PDB entry 8XQW | electron microscopy, 2.90 A resolution | chains D and P of the 22 polymer chains in the assembly

# Chain D
Protein: Ycf2
From: Chlamydomonas reinhardtii
Reference sequence: A0A218N8A7 (A0A218N8A7_CHLRE); numbering as in UniProt (aligned over 1-2971)
Chain sequence (2971 residues; row label = number of the first residue in the row):
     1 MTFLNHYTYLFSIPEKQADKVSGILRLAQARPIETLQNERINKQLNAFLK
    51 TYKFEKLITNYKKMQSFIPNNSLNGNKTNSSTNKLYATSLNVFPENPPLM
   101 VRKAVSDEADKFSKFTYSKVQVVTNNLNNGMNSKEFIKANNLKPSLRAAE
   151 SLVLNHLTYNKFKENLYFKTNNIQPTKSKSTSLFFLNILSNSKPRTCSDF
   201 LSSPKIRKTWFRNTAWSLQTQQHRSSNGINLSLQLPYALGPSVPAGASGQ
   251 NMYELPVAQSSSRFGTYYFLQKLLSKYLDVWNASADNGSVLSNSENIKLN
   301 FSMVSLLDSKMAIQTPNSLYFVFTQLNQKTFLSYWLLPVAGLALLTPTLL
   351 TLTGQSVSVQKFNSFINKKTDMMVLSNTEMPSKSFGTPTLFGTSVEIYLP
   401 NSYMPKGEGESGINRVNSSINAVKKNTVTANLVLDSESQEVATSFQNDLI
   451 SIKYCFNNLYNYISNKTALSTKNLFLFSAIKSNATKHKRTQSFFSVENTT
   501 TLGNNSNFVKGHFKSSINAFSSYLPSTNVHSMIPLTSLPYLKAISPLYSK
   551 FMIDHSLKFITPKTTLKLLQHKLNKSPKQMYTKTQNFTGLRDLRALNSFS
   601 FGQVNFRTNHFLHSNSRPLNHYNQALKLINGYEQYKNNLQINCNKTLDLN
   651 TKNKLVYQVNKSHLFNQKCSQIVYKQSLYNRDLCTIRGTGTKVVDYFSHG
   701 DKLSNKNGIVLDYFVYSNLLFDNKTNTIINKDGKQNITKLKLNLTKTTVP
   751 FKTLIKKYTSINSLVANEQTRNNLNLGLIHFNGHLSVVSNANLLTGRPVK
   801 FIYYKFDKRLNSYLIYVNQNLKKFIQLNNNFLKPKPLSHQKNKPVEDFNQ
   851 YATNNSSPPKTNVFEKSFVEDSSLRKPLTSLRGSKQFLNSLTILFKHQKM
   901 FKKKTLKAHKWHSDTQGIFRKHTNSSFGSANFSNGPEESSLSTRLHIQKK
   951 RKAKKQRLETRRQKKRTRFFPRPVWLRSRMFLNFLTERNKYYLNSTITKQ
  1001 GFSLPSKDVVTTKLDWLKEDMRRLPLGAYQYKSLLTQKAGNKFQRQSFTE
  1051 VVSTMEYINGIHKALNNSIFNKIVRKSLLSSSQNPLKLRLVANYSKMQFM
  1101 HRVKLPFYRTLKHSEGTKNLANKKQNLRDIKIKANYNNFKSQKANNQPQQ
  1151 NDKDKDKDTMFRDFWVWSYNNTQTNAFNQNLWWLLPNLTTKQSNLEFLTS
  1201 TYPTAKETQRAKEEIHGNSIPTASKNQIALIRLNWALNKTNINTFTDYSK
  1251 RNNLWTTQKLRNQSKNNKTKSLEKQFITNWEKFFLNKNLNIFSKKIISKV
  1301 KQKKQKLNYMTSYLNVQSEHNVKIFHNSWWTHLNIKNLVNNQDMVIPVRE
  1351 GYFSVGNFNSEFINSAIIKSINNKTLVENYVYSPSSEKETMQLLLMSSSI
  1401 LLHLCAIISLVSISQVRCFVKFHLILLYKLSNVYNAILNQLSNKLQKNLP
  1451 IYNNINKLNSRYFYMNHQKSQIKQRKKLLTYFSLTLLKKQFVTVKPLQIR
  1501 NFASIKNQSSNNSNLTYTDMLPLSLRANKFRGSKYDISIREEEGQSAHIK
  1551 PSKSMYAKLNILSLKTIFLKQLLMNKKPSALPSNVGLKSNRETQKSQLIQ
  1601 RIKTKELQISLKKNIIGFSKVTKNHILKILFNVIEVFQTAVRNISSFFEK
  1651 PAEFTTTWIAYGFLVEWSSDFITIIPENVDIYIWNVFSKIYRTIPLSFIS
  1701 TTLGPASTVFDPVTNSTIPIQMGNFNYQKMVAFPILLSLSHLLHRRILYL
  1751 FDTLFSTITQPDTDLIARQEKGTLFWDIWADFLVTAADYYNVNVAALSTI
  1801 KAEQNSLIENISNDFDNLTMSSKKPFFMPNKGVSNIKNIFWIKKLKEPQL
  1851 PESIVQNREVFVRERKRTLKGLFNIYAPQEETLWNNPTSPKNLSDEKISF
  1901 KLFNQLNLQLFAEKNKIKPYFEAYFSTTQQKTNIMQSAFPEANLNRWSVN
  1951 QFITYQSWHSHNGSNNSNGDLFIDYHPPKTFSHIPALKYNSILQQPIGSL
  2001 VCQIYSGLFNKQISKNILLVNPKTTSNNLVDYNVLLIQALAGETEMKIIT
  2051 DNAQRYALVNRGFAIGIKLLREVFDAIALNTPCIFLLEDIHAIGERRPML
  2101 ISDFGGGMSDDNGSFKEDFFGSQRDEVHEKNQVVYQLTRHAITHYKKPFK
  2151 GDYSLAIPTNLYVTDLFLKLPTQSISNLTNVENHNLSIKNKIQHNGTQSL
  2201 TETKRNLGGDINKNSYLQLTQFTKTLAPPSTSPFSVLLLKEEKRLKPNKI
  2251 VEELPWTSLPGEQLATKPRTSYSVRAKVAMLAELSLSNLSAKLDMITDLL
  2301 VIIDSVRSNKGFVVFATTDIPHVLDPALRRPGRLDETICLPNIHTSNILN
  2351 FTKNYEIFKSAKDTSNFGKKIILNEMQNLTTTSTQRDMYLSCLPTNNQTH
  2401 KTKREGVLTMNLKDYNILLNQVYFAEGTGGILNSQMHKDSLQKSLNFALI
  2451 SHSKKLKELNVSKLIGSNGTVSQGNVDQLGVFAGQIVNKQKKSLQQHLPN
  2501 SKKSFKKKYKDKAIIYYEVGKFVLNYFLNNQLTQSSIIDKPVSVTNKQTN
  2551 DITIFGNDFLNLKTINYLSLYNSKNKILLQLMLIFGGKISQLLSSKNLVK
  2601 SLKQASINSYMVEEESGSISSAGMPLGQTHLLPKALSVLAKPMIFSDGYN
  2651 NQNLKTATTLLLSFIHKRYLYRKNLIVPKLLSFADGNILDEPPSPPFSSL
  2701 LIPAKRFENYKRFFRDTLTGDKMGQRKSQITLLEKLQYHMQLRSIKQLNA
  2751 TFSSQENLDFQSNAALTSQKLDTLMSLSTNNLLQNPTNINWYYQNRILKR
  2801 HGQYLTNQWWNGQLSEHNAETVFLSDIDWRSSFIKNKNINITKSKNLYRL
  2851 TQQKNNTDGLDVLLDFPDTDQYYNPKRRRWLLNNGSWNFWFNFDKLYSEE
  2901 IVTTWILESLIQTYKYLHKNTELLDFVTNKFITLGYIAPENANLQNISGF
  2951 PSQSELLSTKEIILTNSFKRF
Unresolved in the structure: 1-34, 68-263, 281-317, 357-446, 479-537, 578-612, 639-734, 758-781, 797-807, 829-877, 923-936, 995-1124, 1140-1158, 1187-1218, 1268-1289, 1344-1359, 1376-1384, 1450-1661, 1705-1727, 1792-1802, 1819-1914, 1927-1943, 1962-1970, 2099-2111, 2195-2211, 2222-2230, 2381-2402, 2426-2442, 2463-2501, 2535-2550, 2608-2622, 2755-2762, 2833-2859, 2945-2952
Ligand contacts:
  - diacyl glycerol (DGA), molecule 1: Leu332, Ser333, Trp335, Leu336, Val339, Ala1406, Ser1409, Leu1410
  - diacyl glycerol (DGA), molecule 2: Leu337, Ala340, Gly341, Leu344, Thr1390, Leu1393, Leu1394, Ser1397, Leu1401

# Chain P
Protein: Ctap7
From: Chlamydomonas reinhardtii
Reference sequence: A0A2K3DHV6 (A0A2K3DHV6_CHLRE); residues 1-691 here = UniProt positions 1-691
Chain sequence (691 residues; each row starts with the number of its first residue):
     1 MATTSAPTSEPWTFDLVGQLRQKFGLGPENWDRFKGQAAEVPGADVPPSG
    51 AHVTLKDLSRPAESLPARADEAAVQAALADDGGWVGTPDPSKYAAGTTQL
   101 SARELQEEVAKGNVMTWKDFKQQVSGLQGPEREALLALVAQRVAAERMFF
   151 TLEDGSKVSLWDLQQYVDNNPELAALAASVRRIAVADPEDPAGRPLPGGG
   201 ASGLDRSRGLTGAAHMSGQEAEELELDWGQVGRGALWRRRPTRWLLGGLD
   251 GVKDWELEAYAHEPLANQLLGAKYGGRDPRAVVADPAYAADVLRAGPLLG
   301 MTFVLRAARDLPLQEVASSWRGLLGNYLQRQAPLSLPKAVRPAHLDPTDL
   351 NGVAWPALLSRPAAAAHAAAEAEAAGAVPDDEMGVAWRVQSGKEAAASVA
   401 AAQQLLQSLPDALCPGPSPAAWPLTGTKLVDEGGRNWRRGGSVWVTLQPE
   451 GGVLVQAQTGGVVGEQESYLLTHVQGQEALAGAVMSAFMGPQPLDPELAA
   501 AARSVLLVPANGFTAANKERDPNHPLYPSFTGVRPGRAPRDVAAYTLAGG
   551 RTPLLAAGGPGEAKLASELRTVMEAALAAAARAEAEALADAATSPSSTSS
   601 RAAPAAALAEAEAAEARRARGRAAAAAVMAEGLRRLGPDAVAMLERTAAE
   651 AEAPQGGGAVVVAGAGSASGEKGVGLTSSDIFSLARTLEQE
Unresolved in the structure: 1-56, 661-676, 690-691
Ligand contacts:
  - Beta-Sitosterol (A1LXL), molecule 1: Leu236, Leu305, Trp320, Leu324, Leu405, Leu406, Ser408, Leu409, Val453, Val455, Val474, Leu480, Val484, Phe488, Leu494
  - Beta-Sitosterol (A1LXL), molecule 2: Val316, Ala317, Trp320, Leu409, Leu413, Pro423, Leu424, Trp437, Val443, Leu471, Thr472

# Interface between chain D and chain P
Contacting residue pairs - 178 pairs, chain D then chain P:
  Asp448(D) with Arg233(P), salt bridge
  Ser451(D) with Leu526(P)
  Ile452(D) with Ala501(P), hydrophobic; Ser504(P)
  Cys455(D) with Val508(P), hydrophobic; Pro525(P), hydrophobic; Leu526(P), hydrophobic
  Phe456(D) with Pro279(P), hydrophobic; Ser504(P)
  Leu459(D) with Pro279(P), hydrophobic; Asn511(P)
  Tyr460(D) with Asp278(P); Arg280(P)
  Tyr462(D) with Phe513(P), hydrophobic; Asn523(P)
  Ile463(D) with Gly276(P); Pro654(P), hydrophobic
  Ser470(D) with Glu650(P)
  Asn473(D) with Glu650(P)
  Leu476(D) with Glu562(P)
  Phe477(D) with Ala566(P); Leu569(P), hydrophobic; Arg570(P), hydrogen bond (backbone-side chain); Met573(P), hydrophobic; Thr647(P)
  Ser478(D) with Arg570(P)
  Leu538(D) with Arg233(P), hydrogen bond (backbone-side chain)
  Pro539(D) with Gln230(P); Arg233(P); Tyr527(P)
  Tyr540(D) with Gln230(P); Val231(P); Ala501(P); Val505(P); Ala516(P); Leu526(P), hydrophobic; Tyr527(P)
  Leu541(D) with Ala516(P), hydrophobic; Tyr527(P), hydrophobic
  Lys542(D) with Glu258(P), salt bridge; Tyr260(P)
  Ala543(D) with Leu226(P); Trp228(P)
  Ile544(D) with Leu226(P); Trp228(P), hydrogen bond (backbone-backbone); Tyr260(P), hydrophobic; Trp444(P), hydrophobic
  Ser545(D) with Glu225(P), hydrogen bond (side chain-backbone); Leu226(P); Asp227(P)
  Pro546(D) with Trp228(P); Gln456(P)
  Leu547(D) with Trp228(P); Leu454(P), hydrophobic
  Ser549(D) with Glu225(P)
  Lys550(D) with Val353(P); Trp355(P)
  Met552(D) with Gly300(P)
  Ile553(D) with His262(P); Trp355(P)
  Asp554(D) with Val353(P); Ala354(P), hydrogen bond (side chain-backbone); Trp355(P), hydrogen bond (side chain-backbone)
  His555(D) with Gln448(P), hydrogen bond; Pro449(P); Glu450(P), salt bridge
  Ser556(D) with Leu265(P); Leu298(P), hydrogen bond (side chain-backbone)
  Leu557(D) with Arg341(P); Leu359(P), hydrophobic
  Lys558(D) with Ala339(P); Val340(P), hydrogen bond (backbone-backbone); Arg341(P); Pro342(P); Ala343(P); Glu450(P), salt bridge
  Phe559(D) with Pro337(P), hydrophobic; Glu450(P)
  Ile560(D) with Leu269(P), hydrophobic; Val340(P); Arg341(P), hydrogen bond (backbone-side chain)
  Thr561(D) with Val340(P); Ala369(P); Glu373(P); Gly384(P)
  Pro562(D) with Gln268(P); Arg341(P)
  Lys563(D) with Ala272(P); Ala366(P); Glu382(P)
  Thr564(D) with Gln268(P)
  Thr565(D) with Gln268(P); Leu359(P)
  Leu566(D) with Asn267(P); Gln268(P); Gly271(P); Ala272(P); Gln655(P); Gly656(P); Gly657(P)
  Lys567(D) with Asn267(P); Gly512(P), hydrogen bond (side chain-backbone); Pro654(P)
  Leu568(D) with Glu263(P); Pro264(P), hydrophobic; Asn267(P); Gly512(P)
  Leu569(D) with Gln268(P)
  Lys572(D) with Glu225(P), salt bridge; Asp227(P), salt bridge; Pro264(P)
  Leu573(D) with Trp355(P), hydrophobic
  His613(D) with Pro188(P)
  Arg617(D) with Arg182(P); Ile183(P), hydrogen bond (side chain-backbone)
  Pro618(D) with Leu173(P)
  Leu619(D) with Leu173(P); Ala177(P)
  His621(D) with Asp57(P), salt bridge; Leu58(P); Tyr166(P)
  Tyr622(D) with Val167(P); Ala174(P); Ala177(P), hydrophobic
  Ala625(D) with Val167(P), hydrophobic
  Leu626(D) with Val167(P), hydrophobic
  Leu628(D) with Leu152(P), hydrophobic; Leu163(P), hydrophobic
  Tyr632(D) with Phe150(P), hydrophobic; Leu160(P); Leu350(P), hydrophobic
  Asn638(D) with Leu345(P); Gln475(P)
  Gln735(D) with Pro423(P)
  Ile737(D) with Pro423(P), hydrophobic; Leu424(P), hydrophobic; Leu471(P), hydrophobic
  Thr738(D) with Tyr469(P); Leu470(P), hydrogen bond (backbone-backbone)
  Lys739(D) with Glu467(P); Ser468(P); Tyr469(P)
  Leu740(D) with Ser468(P), hydrogen bond (backbone-backbone); Tyr469(P); Leu470(P)
  Asn743(D) with Gln458(P); Gln466(P), hydrogen bond; Glu467(P), hydrogen bond (side chain-backbone); Ser468(P), hydrogen bond
  Leu744(D) with Trp444(P), hydrophobic; Gln458(P), hydrogen bond (backbone-side chain); Ser468(P), hydrogen bond (backbone-side chain)
  Thr745(D) with Leu226(P)
  Lys746(D) with Ala214(P), hydrogen bond (backbone-backbone); Trp444(P)
  Thr747(D) with Ala214(P); Met216(P); Leu226(P)
  Thr748(D) with Ala213(P); Ala214(P); His215(P); Met216(P), hydrogen bond (backbone-backbone)
  Val749(D) with Gly218(P)
  Pro750(D) with His215(P); Ser217(P); Gly218(P)
  Lys752(D) with Phe530(P)
  Thr753(D) with Arg520(P); Ser529(P); Phe530(P), hydrogen bond (backbone-backbone)
  Leu754(D) with Arg520(P), hydrogen bond (backbone-side chain); Phe530(P)
  Ile755(D) with Arg520(P), hydrogen bond (backbone-side chain); Ser529(P); Phe530(P), hydrogen bond (backbone-backbone); Thr531(P)
  Lys756(D) with Glu519(P); Arg520(P)
Also at the interface, not in a pair above, chain D (88 interface residues in all): Leu449, Asn458, Lys466, Leu469, Lys472, Phe551, Ser614, Ser616, Ile629, Glu633, Tyr635, Asn637, Leu742
Also at the interface, not in a pair above, chain P (129 interface residues in all): Leu176, Val185, Leu196, Ala221, Gly229, Val283, Thr302, Val304, Arg306, Lys338, Asn351, Ser360, Ala370, Val385, His473, Glu497, Leu507, Ala515, Lys518, Pro522, Gly558, Met643, Arg646, Ile681

# Summary
The interface between chain D and chain P involves 88 residues on one side and 129 on the other; the contacts
include 25 hydrogen bonds and 7 salt bridges. Polar contacts include Asp448(D)-Arg233(P), Lys542(D)-Glu258(P)
and His555(D)-Glu450(P). Chain D binds diacyl glycerol. Chain P binds Beta-Sitosterol.
Chain D is Ycf2 and chain P is Ctap7, both from Chlamydomonas reinhardtii; the structure, Cryo-EM structure of
the Ycf2-FtsHi motor complex from Chlamydomonas reinhardtii in AMPPNP bound state, was determined by electron
microscopy, deposited together with 8XQX.
